8QYD - chains D and G of the 7 polymer chains in the assembly; structure by electron microscopy, 2.67 A resolution.

Chain D:
Protein: Anti-phage defense ZorAB system ZorA
Organism: Escherichia coli
UniProt: A0A0V7WZR2 (A0A0V7WZR2_ECOLX); residue numbers follow UniProt; this construct covers 1-729
Chain sequence (729 residues; each row starts with the number of its first residue):
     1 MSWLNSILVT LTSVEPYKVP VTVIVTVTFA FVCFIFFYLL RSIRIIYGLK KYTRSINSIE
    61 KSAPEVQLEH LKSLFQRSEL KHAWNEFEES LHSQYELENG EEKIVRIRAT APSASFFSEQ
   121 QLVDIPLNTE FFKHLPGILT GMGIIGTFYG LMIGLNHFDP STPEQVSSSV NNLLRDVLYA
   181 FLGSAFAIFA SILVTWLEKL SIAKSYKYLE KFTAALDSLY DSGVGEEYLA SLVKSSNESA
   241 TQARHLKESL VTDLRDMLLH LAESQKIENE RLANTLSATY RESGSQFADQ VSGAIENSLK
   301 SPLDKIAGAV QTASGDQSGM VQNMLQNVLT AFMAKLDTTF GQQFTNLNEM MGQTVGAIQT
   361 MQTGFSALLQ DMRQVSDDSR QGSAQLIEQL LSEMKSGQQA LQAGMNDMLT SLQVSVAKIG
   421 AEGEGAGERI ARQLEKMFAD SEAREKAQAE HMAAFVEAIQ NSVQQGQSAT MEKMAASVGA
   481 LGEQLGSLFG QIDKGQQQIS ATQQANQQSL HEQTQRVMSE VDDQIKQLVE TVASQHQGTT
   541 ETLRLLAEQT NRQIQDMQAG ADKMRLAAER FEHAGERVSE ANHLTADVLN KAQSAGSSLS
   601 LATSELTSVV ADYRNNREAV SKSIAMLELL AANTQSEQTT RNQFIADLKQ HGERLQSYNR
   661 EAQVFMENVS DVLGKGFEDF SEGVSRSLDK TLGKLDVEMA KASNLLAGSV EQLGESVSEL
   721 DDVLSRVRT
Disordered / not traced: 281-729
Metal / ion sites: Ca2+ site 1: E86, E89 (shared with 2 residues of chain E); Ca2+ site 2: D217, Y220 (shared with 2 residues of chain C)
From the paper describing this entry:
  - binding site for palmitic acid: L250, L254, L258, L261
  - mutagenesis - L250G/L254G/L258G/L261G, L250N/L254N/L258N/L261N: decreased stability in response to TMD domain

Chain G:
Protein: Membrane protein
Organism: Escherichia coli
UniProt: A0A0V7WZP0 (A0A0V7WZP0_ECOLX); numbering as in UniProt (aligned over 1-246)
Chain sequence (246 residues; numbered 1 to 246; the number before each row is that of its first residue):
     1 MFGNAFGVKK RRSDEAEKPF WISYADLMTA MMVLFLVVMV ASLSSVTQRI QRAEQGEKAR
    61 GQDISRLCER LELHARNVNK NIVVDCHDNR ISFGEAGRFA HNQFFLNAEG QKALQDVVPL
   121 VLEASNSEEG KKWFKQIVIE GFTDTDGSYL YNLHLSLQRS EWVMCSLLDS RSPLQKNISA
   181 EQQLQIRKLF LAGGVSFNNA KESKEASRRV ELRMQFFGLK DKRDKADEVD FPPVVNKEVC
   241 QLVMPL
Disulfides: C68-C86, C165-C240
From the paper describing this entry:
  - mutagenesis - D26N: abolished localization to ZorD
  - mutagenesis - Y151A/N152A/L155A/R159A: decreased stability

Interface between chain D and chain G:
Contacting residue pairs - 25 pairs, chain D then chain G:
  T110(D) with A5(G)
  A111(D) with F6(G)
  P112(D) with A5(G); F6(G)
  E119(D) with R11(G), salt bridge
  K133(D) with D14(G), salt bridge
  L151(D) with M32(G), hydrophobic
  F158(D) with L43(G), hydrophobic
  P163(D) with I50(G), hydrophobic
  E164(D) with I50(G); E54(G)
  V166(D) with L43(G), hydrophobic; T47(G)
  S167(D) with Q51(G)
  V170(D) with V40(G), hydrophobic
  L173(D) with L36(G), hydrophobic; M39(G), hydrophobic
  L174(D) with V40(G), hydrophobic
  V177(D) with L36(G), hydrophobic
  F181(D) with M32(G), hydrophobic; V33(G), hydrophobic
  K199(D) with D14(G), salt bridge
  Y206(D) with R11(G)
  S222(D) with F6(G)
  L229(D) with F2(G), hydrophobic
Interface residues without a listed pair, chain D (21 interface residues in all): A109

Summary:
21 residues of chain D and 15 residues of chain G are in contact, with 3 salt bridges. Polar pairs include
E119(D)-R11(G), K133(D)-D14(G) and K199(D)-D14(G). From the paper: a binding site for palmitic acid at
L250(D), L254(D) and L258(D) among others; L250G/L254G/L258G/L261G and L250N/L254N/L258N/L261N of chain D
reduce stability in response to TMD domain; 4 substitutions were tested in all.
Here chain D is Anti-phage defense ZorAB system ZorA and chain G is Membrane protein, both from Escherichia
coli. Entry 8QYD (Zorya anti-bacteriophage defense system ZorAB) was determined by electron microscopy,
deposited together with 8QYH, 8QYK and 8QYY.
